5DXQ - chains A and C of the 4 polymer chains in the assembly; structure by X-ray diffraction, 2.40 A resolution.

Chain A:
Molecule: Estrogen receptor
From: Homo sapiens
Notes: fragment: ligand-binding domain
UniProtKB: P03372 (ESR1_HUMAN); numbering as in UniProt (aligned over 298-554)
Amino-acid sequence (257 residues; numbered 298 to 554; the number before each row is that of its first residue):
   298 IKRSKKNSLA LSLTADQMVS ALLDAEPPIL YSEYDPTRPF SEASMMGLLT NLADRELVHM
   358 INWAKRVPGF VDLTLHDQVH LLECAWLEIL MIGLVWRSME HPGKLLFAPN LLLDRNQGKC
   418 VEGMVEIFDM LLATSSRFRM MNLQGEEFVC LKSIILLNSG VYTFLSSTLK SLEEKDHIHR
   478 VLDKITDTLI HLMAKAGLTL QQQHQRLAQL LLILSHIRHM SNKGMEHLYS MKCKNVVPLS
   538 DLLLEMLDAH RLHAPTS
Not modelled in the structure: 298-305, 332-336, 462-471, 533, 549-554
Sequence notes: engineered mutation Ser537 (Tyr in P03372)
Small-molecule neighbours: 5HZ (4,4'-[(1S,5S)-bicyclo[3.3.1]non-9-ylidenemethanediyl]diphenol): Met343, Leu346, Thr347, Leu349, Ala350, Glu353, Leu384, Leu387, Met388, Leu391, Arg394, Phe404, Met421, Ile424, Phe425, Leu428, Gly521, His524, Leu525, Leu536, Leu540

Chain C:
Molecule: Nuclear receptor coactivator 2
Notes: fragment: Nuclear receptor-interacting peptide
UniProtKB: Q15596 (NCOA2_HUMAN); numbering as in UniProt (aligned over 686-699)
Amino-acid sequence (14 residues; numbered 686 to 699; the number before each row is that of its first residue):
   686 KHKILHRLLQ DSSS
Not modelled in the structure: 686, 697-699

Interface between chain A and chain C:
Residue-residue contacts - 20 pairs, chain A then chain C:
  Ile358(A) with Leu690(C), hydrophobic; Leu693(C); Leu694(C), hydrophobic
  Lys362(A) with Leu693(C), hydrogen bond (side chain-backbone); Leu694(C); Asp696(C), hydrogen bond (side chain-backbone)
  Leu372(A) with His691(C)
  Val376(A) with Leu690(C), hydrophobic; His691(C); Leu694(C), hydrophobic
  Leu379(A) with Leu690(C), hydrophobic; Leu694(C), hydrophobic
  Glu380(A) with Lys688(C), salt bridge; Leu690(C)
  Asp538(A) with Ile689(C)
  Leu539(A) with Ile689(C)
  Glu542(A) with Lys688(C); Ile689(C), hydrogen bond (side chain-backbone); Leu690(C)
  Met543(A) with Leu690(C), hydrophobic
Other interface residues (no listed pair), chain A (12 interface residues in all): Phe367, Gln375
Other interface residues (no listed pair), chain C (9 interface residues in all): His687, Gln695

Summary:
The interface between chain A and chain C involves 12 residues on one side and 9 on the other; the contacts
include 3 hydrogen bonds and 1 salt bridge. Polar pairs include Glu380(A)-Lys688(C), Lys362(A)-Leu693(C) and
Lys362(A)-Asp696(C). Ligands of chain A: compound 5HZ.
Here chain A is Estrogen receptor (Homo sapiens) and chain C is Nuclear receptor coactivator 2. Entry 5DXQ
(Crystal Structure of the ER-alpha Ligand-binding Domain in Complex with the Cyclofenil Derivative
4,4'-[(1s,5s)-bicyclo[3.3.1]non-9-ylidenemethanediyl]diphenol) was determined by X-ray diffraction, deposited
together with 4ZN7, 4ZNH, 4ZNS, 4ZNT, 4ZNU, 4ZNV and 50 further entries.
